7E9C - chains A and J of the 11 polymer chains in the assembly; structure by electron microscopy, 3.50 A resolution.

# Chain A
Protein: Histone H3
From: Saccharomyces cerevisiae (strain ATCC 204508 / S288c)
UniProt: P61830 (H3_YEAST); residues 0-133 here correspond to UniProt positions 1-134 (UniProt number = residue number + 1)
Chain sequence (134 residues; each row starts with the number of its first residue; numbering starts at 0):
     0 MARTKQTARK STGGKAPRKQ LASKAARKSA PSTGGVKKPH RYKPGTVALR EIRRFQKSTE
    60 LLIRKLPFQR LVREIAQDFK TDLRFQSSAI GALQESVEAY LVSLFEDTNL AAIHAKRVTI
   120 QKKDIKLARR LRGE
Not modelled in the structure: 0-38, 133
UniProt features mapped onto this chain:
  - modified residue: Lys-4 (N6,N6,N6-trimethyllysine), Lys-9 (N6-acetyllysine), Ser-10 (Phosphoserine), Lys-14 (N6,N6-dimethyllysine), Lys-18 (N6-acetyllysine), Lys-23 (N6-acetyllysine), Lys-27 (N6,N6,N6-trimethyllysine), Lys-36 (N6,N6,N6-trimethyllysine), Lys-37 (N6-acetyllysine), Lys-56 (N6-acetyllysine), Lys-64 (N6-acetyllysine), Lys-79 (N6,N6,N6-trimethyllysine)

# Chain J
Molecule: 147-nt DNA strand
From: Escherichia coli
Sequence (147 nucleotides; each row starts with the number of its first residue):
     1 ACAGGATGTA TATATCTGAC ACGTGCCTGG AGACTAGGGA GTAATCCCCT TGGCGGTTAA
    61 AACGCGGGGG ACAGCGCGTA CGTGCGTTTA AGCGGTGCTA GAGCTGTCTA CGACCAATTG
   121 AGCGGCCTCG GCACCGGGAT TCTCCAG
Not modelled in the structure: 1-14, 145-147

# Interface between chain A and chain J
Pairs across the interface (17):
  Arg-40(A) with DG66(J), base contact
  Tyr-41(A) with DT143(J), base contact
  Thr-45(A) with DC142(J), phosphate contact; DT143(J), hydrogen bond to the phosphate
  Gln-68(A) with DT51(J), phosphate contact
  Arg-72(A) with DT51(J), salt bridge to the phosphate
  Arg-83(A) with DT50(J), hydrogen bond to the phosphate; DT51(J), salt bridge to the phosphate
  Phe-84(A) with DT50(J), sugar contact; DT51(J), phosphate contact
  Gln-85(A) with DT50(J), phosphate contact
  Ser-86(A) with DT50(J), hydrogen bond to the phosphate
  Lys-115(A) with DA71(J), phosphate contact
  Arg-116(A) with DA71(J), phosphate contact
  Val-117(A) with DG70(J), sugar contact; DA71(J), hydrogen bond to the phosphate
  Thr-118(A) with DA71(J), phosphate contact
Interface residues without a listed pair, chain A (17 interface residues in all): Lys-42, Pro-43, Arg-63, Ser-87
Interface residues without a listed pair, chain J (11 interface residues in all): DA61, DG68, DG69, DC144

# Overview
The interface between chain A and chain J involves 17 residues on one side and 11 on the other; the contacts
include 4 hydrogen bonds and 2 salt bridges. Among the polar pairs are Thr-45(A)/DT143(J), Arg-83(A)/DT50(J)
and Ser-86(A)/DT50(J).
Chain A is Histone H3 (Saccharomyces cerevisiae (strain ATCC 204508 / S288c)) and chain J is a 147-nt DNA
strand (Escherichia coli); the structure, Cryo-EM structure of the 1:1 Orc1 BAH domain in complex with
nucleosome, was determined by electron microscopy.
